7K9N - chains A and B; structure by X-ray diffraction, 2.07 A resolution.

[Chain A]
Protein: Alpha glucosidase 2 alpha neutral subunit
Source organism: Mus musculus
UniProt: A1A4T2 (A1A4T2_MOUSE); residues 33-966 here = UniProt positions 33-966
Sequence (977 residues; row label = number of the first residue in the row):
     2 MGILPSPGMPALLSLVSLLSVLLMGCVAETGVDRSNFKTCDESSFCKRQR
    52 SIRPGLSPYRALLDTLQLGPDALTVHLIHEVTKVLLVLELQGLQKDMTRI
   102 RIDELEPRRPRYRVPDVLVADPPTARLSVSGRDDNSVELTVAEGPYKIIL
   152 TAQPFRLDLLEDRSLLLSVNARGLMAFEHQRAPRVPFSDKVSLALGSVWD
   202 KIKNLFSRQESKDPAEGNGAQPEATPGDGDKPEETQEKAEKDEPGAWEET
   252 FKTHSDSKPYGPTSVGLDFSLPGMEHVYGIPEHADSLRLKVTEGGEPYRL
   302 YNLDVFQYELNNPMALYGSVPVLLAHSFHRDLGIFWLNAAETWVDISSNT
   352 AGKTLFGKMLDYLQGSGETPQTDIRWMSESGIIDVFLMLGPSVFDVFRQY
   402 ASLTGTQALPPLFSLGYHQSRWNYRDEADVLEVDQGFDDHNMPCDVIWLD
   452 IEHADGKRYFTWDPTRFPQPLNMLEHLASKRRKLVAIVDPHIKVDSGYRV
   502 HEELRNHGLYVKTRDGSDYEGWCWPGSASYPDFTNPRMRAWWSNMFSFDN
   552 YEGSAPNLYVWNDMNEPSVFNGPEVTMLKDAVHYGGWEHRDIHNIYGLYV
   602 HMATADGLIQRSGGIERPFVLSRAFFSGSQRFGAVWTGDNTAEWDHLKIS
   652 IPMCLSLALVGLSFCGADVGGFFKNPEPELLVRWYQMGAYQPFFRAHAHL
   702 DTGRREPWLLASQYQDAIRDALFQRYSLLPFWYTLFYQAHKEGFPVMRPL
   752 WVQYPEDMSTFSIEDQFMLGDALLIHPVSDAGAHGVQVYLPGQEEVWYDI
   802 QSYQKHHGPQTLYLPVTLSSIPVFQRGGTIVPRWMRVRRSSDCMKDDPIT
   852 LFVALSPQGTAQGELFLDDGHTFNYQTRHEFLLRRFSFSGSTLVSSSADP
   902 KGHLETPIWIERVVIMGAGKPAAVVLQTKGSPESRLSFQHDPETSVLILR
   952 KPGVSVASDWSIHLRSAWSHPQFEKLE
Unresolved in the structure: 2-32, 184-245, 351-369, 967-978
Differences from the reference sequence: initiating methionine (2); expression tag (3-32, 967-978); engineered mutation Asp97 (Asn in A1A4T2)
Disulfide bonds: Cys41-Cys47, Cys655-Cys666
Small-molecule neighbours: W9G ((1S,2S,3R,4S,5S)-1-(hydroxymethyl)-5-[(9-methoxynonyl)amino]cyclohexane-1,2,3,4-tetrol): Phe307, Trp423, Asp451, Ile452, Ile488, Trp525, Trp562, Asp564, Met565, Arg624, Trp637, Asp640, Phe673, Phe674, Arg696, His698, His700, Leu701, Asp702

[Chain B]
Protein: Glucosidase 2 subunit beta
Source organism: Mus musculus
UniProt: O08795 (GLU2B_MOUSE); residue numbers follow UniProt; this construct covers 15-517
Sequence (547 residues; each row starts with the number of its first residue; numbers below 1 keep their minus sign (Met-16 is residue -16)):
   -16 MGILPSPGMPALLSLVSLLSVLLMGCVAETGVEVKRPRGVSLSNHHFYEE
    34 SKPFTCLDGTATIPFDQVNDDYCDCKDGSDEPGTAACPNGSFHCTNTGYK
    84 PLYILSSRVNDGVCDCCDGTDEYNSGTVCENTCREKGRKEKESLQQLAEV
   134 TREGFRLKKILIEEWKTAREEKQSKLLELQAGKKSLEDQVETLRAAKEEA
   184 ERPEKEAKDQHRKLWEEQQAAAKARREQERAASAFQELDDNMDGMVSLAE
   234 LQTHPELDTDGDGALSEEEAQALLSGDTQTDTTSFYDRVWAAIRDKYRSE
   284 VPPTDIPVPEETEPKEEKPPVLPPTEEEEEEEEEPEEEEEEEEEEEEAPP
   334 PLQPPQPPSPTEDEKMPPYDEETQAIIDAAQEARSKFEEVERSLKEMEES
   384 IRSLEQEISFDFGPSGEFAYLYSQCYELTTNEYVYRLCPFKLVSQKPKHG
   434 GSPTSLGTWGSWAGPDHDKFSAMKYEQGTGCWQGPNRSTTVRLLCGKETV
   484 VTSTTEPSRCEYLMELMTPAACPEPPPEAPSDGDSAWLETKHHHHHH
Unresolved in the structure: -16 to 30, 118-530
Differences from the reference sequence: initiating methionine (-16); expression tag (-15 to 14, 518-530)
UniProt features mapped onto this chain:
  - binding site (substrate): Asp49, Asp53
  - binding site (Ca(2+)): Gln50, Asp53, Tyr55, Asp57, Asp63, Glu64, Arg91, Asp94, Val96, Asp98, Asp104, Glu105, Asp222, Asn224, Asp226, Met228, Glu233
  - modified residue: Ser24 (Phosphoserine), Ser89 (Phosphoserine), Lys166 (N6-succinyllysine), Ser168 (Phosphoserine), Ser376 (Phosphoserine), Ser383 (Phosphoserine), Ser427 (Phosphoserine)
  - glycosylation (N-linked (GlcNAc...) asparagine): Asn72, Asn469
Disulfide bonds: Cys39-Cys58, Cys56-Cys70, Cys77-Cys99, Cys97-Cys112, Cys100-Cys116
Metal / ion sites: Ca2+ site 1: Gln50, Asp53, Tyr55, Asp57, Asp63, Glu64; Ca2+ site 2: Arg91, Asp94, Val96, Asp98, Asp104, Glu105

[Chain A / chain B interface]
Contacting residue pairs - 30 pairs, chain A then chain B:
  Asp439(A) with Arg91(B), hydrogen bond (backbone-side chain)
  Asn442(A) with Leu88(B); Arg91(B), hydrogen bond
  Ser480(A) with Val96(B)
  Arg482(A) with Asp94(B), hydrogen bond (side chain-backbone); Gly95(B); Val96(B)
  Arg837(A) with Asp54(B), salt bridge; Ala68(B); Ala69(B)
  Val838(A) with Ser90(B)
  Arg839(A) with Ala68(B); Ser90(B), hydrogen bond (side chain-backbone); Val92(B), hydrogen bond (side chain-backbone); Asn93(B); Asp94(B)
  Arg840(A) with Arg91(B); Asp94(B), salt bridge; Val96(B); Asp98(B), salt bridge
  Cys844(A) with Asp94(B), hydrogen bond (side chain-backbone)
  Trp910(A) with Asp54(B)
  Glu912(A) with Tyr55(B)
  Arg913(A) with Tyr55(B), hydrogen bond
  Arg951(A) with Gln50(B); Asp53(B), salt bridge; Tyr55(B); Asp57(B), salt bridge
  Lys952(A) with Asp53(B), salt bridge; Tyr55(B)
Other interface residues (no listed pair), chain A (16 interface residues in all): Lys481, Ile949

[In short]
The chain A/chain B interface involves 16 residues from each chain, with 7 hydrogen bonds and 6 salt bridges.
Among the polar pairs are Arg837(A)-Asp54(B), Arg840(A)-Asp94(B) and Arg840(A)-Asp98(B). Chain A binds
compound W9G.
Here chain A is Alpha glucosidase 2 alpha neutral subunit and chain B is Glucosidase 2 subunit beta, both from
Mus musculus. Entry 7K9N (Co-crystal structure of alpha glucosidase with compound 2) was determined by X-ray
diffraction together with 7JTY, 7K9O, 7K9Q, 7K9T, 7KAD, 7KB6, 7KB8 and 7KRY from the same study.
